PDB entry 8DZP | electron microscopy, 2.71 A resolution | chains C and D of the 5 polymer chains in the assembly

Chain C:
Protein: Guanine nucleotide-binding protein G(I)/G(S)/G(T) subunit beta-1
Organism: Homo sapiens
UniProt: P62873 (GBB1_HUMAN); numbering as in UniProt (aligned over 2-340)
Chain sequence (340 residues; each row starts with the number of its first residue):
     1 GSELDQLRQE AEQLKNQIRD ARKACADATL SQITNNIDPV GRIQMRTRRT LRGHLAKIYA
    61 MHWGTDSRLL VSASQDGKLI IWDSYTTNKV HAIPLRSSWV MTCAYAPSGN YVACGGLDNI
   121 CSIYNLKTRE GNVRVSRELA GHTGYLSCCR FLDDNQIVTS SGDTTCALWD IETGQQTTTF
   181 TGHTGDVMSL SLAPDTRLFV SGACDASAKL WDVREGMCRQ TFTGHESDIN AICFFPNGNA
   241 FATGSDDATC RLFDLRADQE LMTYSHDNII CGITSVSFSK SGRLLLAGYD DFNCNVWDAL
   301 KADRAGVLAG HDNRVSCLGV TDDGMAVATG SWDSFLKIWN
Unresolved in the structure: 1
Sequence notes: expression tag (1)
Swiss-Prot annotation at these positions:
  - modified residue: S2 (N-acetylserine), H266 (Phosphohistidine)
  - natural variant: L30 (L30F: In MRD42; uncertain significance), R52 (R52G: In MRD42), G64 (G64V: In MRD42), D76 (D76E: In MRD42; D76G: In MRD42), G77 (G77S: In MRD42), K78 (K78R: In MRD42), I80 (I80N: In MRD42; I80T: In MRD42), H91 (H91R: In MRD42; uncertain significance), A92 (A92T: In MRD42), P94 (P94S: In MRD42), L95 (L95P: In MRD42), R96 (R96L: In MRD42), 5 further natural variant entries in UniProt

Chain D:
Protein: Guanine nucleotide-binding protein G(I)/G(S)/G(O) subunit gamma-2
Organism: Homo sapiens
UniProt: P59768 (GBG2_HUMAN); residue numbers follow UniProt; this construct covers 1-71
Chain sequence (71 residues; numbered 1 to 71; the number before each row is that of its first residue):
     1 MASNNTASIA QARKLVEQLK MEANIDRIKV SKAAADLMAY CEAHAKEDPL LTPVPASENP
    61 FREKKFFCAI L
Unresolved in the structure: 1-7, 63-71
Swiss-Prot annotation at these positions:
  - modified residue: A2 (N-acetylalanine), C68 (Cysteine methyl ester)
  - lipidation: C68 (S-geranylgeranyl cysteine)

Interface between chain C and chain D:
Pairs across the interface (76):
  E3(C) with R13(D), salt bridge
  L4(C) with S8(D)
  L7(C) with I9(D); A12(D), hydrophobic; R13(D); V16(D)
  A11(C) with L19(D)
  L14(C) with V16(D); K20(D)
  Q17(C) with A23(D)
  I18(C) with L19(D), hydrophobic; A23(D), hydrophobic
  A21(C) with R27(D)
  C25(C) with R27(D); I28(D); K29(D); V30(D), hydrogen bond (backbone-backbone)
  A26(C) with V30(D), hydrophobic
  D27(C) with K29(D), salt bridge; V30(D)
  A28(C) with V30(D)
  L30(C) with A34(D), hydrophobic
  I33(C) with S31(D); A34(D), hydrophobic
  I37(C) with M38(D), hydrophobic
  V40(C) with L51(D), hydrophobic
  I43(C) with L50(D)
  R48(C) with F61(D); R62(D)
  R49(C) with P60(D); F61(D); R62(D), hydrogen bond (side chain-backbone)
  S84(C) with F61(D)
  Y85(C) with P60(D); F61(D), hydrophobic
  C218(C) with Q18(D), hydrogen bond (backbone-side chain)
  R219(C) with E22(D); I25(D)
  Q220(C) with I25(D)
  T221(C) with E22(D), hydrogen bond
  F235(C) with L37(D), hydrophobic; C41(D), hydrophobic
  P236(C) with Y40(D)
  N237(C) with L37(D); Y40(D)
  D254(C) with A33(D)
  R256(C) with R27(D); I28(D), hydrogen bond (backbone-backbone); D36(D), salt bridge
  A257(C) with I28(D); V30(D), hydrophobic
  Q259(C) with V30(D)
  L261(C) with V30(D), hydrophobic; L37(D), hydrophobic
  S279(C) with D48(D), hydrogen bond; L50(D)
  K280(C) with E47(D); D48(D)
  S281(C) with Y40(D); C41(D); H44(D); D48(D), hydrogen bond
  R283(C) with C41(D)
  L284(C) with L50(D), hydrophobic; L51(D), hydrophobic
  L300(C) with C41(D), hydrophobic
  V320(C) with L50(D), hydrophobic
  D323(C) with P49(D)
  G324(C) with P49(D); L50(D)
  M325(C) with P49(D), hydrophobic; P60(D)
  A326(C) with F61(D), hydrophobic
  V327(C) with L50(D), hydrophobic
  I338(C) with F61(D), hydrophobic
  N340(C) with N59(D), hydrogen bond
Interface residues without a listed pair, chain C (59 interface residues in all): E10, K15, A24, T34, M45, W63, K209, A240, L252, D258, G282, L286
Interface residues without a listed pair, chain D (38 interface residues in all): L15, N24, D26, A45, E58

In short:
59 residues of chain C face 38 of chain D across their interface; the contacts include 8 hydrogen bonds and 3
salt bridges. Among the polar pairs are E3(C)-R13(D), D27(C)-K29(D) and R256(C)-D36(D).
Here chain C is Guanine nucleotide-binding protein G(I)/G(S)/G(T) subunit beta-1 and chain D is Guanine
nucleotide-binding protein G(I)/G(S)/G(O) subunit gamma-2, both from Homo sapiens. Entry 8DZP (momSalB bound
Kappa Opioid Receptor in complex with Gi1) was determined by electron microscopy (same publication as 8DZQ,
8DZR and 8DZS).
